Entry 5LUI (X-ray diffraction, 1.50 A resolution); this record covers chain A.

[Chain A]
Molecule: Cutinase 1
Organism: Thermobifida cellulosilytica
Reference sequence: E9LVH8 (E9LVH8_9ACTN); residue numbers follow UniProt; this construct covers 1-262
Amino-acid sequence (265 residues; each row starts with the number of its first residue):
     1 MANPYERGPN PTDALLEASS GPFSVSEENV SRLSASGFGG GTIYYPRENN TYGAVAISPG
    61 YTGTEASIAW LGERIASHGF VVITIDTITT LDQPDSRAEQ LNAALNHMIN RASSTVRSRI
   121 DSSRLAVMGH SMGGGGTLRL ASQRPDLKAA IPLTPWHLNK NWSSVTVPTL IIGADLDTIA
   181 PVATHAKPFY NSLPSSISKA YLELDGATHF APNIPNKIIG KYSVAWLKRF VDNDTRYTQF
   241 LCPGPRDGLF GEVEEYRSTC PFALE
Unresolved in the structure: 1
Differences from the reference sequence: expression tag (263-265)
Curated features (UniProtKB/Swiss-Prot):
  - active site: Ser131 (Nucleophile), Asp177 (Charge relay system), His209 (Charge relay system)
  - binding site (poly(ethylene terephthalate)): Tyr61, Met132, Trp156
Disulfide bonds: Cys242-Cys260
Bound ions: Mg2+ site 1 near Asn29 (its only coordinating residue here); Mg2+ site 2: Asp175, Asp205, Glu254

[Overview]
The Mg2+ site 2 is built by Asp175, Asp205 and Glu254. From UniProt: 3 active-site residues and 3
poly(ethylene terephthalate)-binding residues.
Chain A is Cutinase 1 (Thermobifida cellulosilytica); the structure, Structure of cutinase 1 from Thermobifida
cellulosilytica, was determined by X-ray diffraction (same publication as 5LUJ, 5LUK and 5LUL).
